8WZ4 - chains C and L of the 3 polymer chains in the assembly; structure by electron microscopy, 3.13 A resolution.

[Chain C]
Molecule: RSV Fusion glycoprotein
Source organism: Human respiratory syncytial virus A2
Chain sequence (487 residues; each row starts with the number of its first residue):
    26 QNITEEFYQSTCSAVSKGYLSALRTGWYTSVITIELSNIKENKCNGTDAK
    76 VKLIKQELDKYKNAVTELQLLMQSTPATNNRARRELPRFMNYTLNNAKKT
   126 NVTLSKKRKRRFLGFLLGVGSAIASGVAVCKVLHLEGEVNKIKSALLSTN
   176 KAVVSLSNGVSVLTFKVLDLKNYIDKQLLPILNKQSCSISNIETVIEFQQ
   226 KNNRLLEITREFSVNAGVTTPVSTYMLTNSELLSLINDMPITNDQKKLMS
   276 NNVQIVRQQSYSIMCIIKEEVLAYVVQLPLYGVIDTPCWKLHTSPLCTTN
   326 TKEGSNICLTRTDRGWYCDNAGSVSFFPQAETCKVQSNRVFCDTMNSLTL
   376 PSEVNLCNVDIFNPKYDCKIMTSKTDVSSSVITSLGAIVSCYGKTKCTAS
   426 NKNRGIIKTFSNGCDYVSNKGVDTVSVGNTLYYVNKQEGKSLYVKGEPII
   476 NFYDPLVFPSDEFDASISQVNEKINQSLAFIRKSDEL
Not modelled in the structure: 26-46, 99-145, 310-512
Disulfides: Cys69-Cys212, Cys155-Cys290

[Chain L]
Molecule: 5B11 Fab Light Chain
Source organism: Mus musculus
Notes: antibody fragment or engineered binder
Chain sequence (107 residues; row label = number of the first residue in the row):
     1 DIQMTQSPASLSASVGETVTITCRSSGNIHNFLTWYQQKQGKSPQFLVYN
    51 AKTLADGVSSRFSGSGSGTQFSLKINSLQPEDFGIYYCQHFWTTPYTFGG
   101 GTKLEIK
Disulfides: Cys23-Cys88

[Chain C / chain L interface]
Residue-residue contacts - 8 pairs, chain C then chain L:
  Lys166(C) - Phe91(L)
  Lys166(C) - Trp92(L)  hydrogen bond (side chain-backbone)
  Ser169(C) - Phe91(L)
  Leu172(C) - Tyr49(L)  hydrophobic
  Val179(C) - Phe32(L)  hydrophobic
  Ser180(C) - His30(L)  hydrogen bond
  Ser180(C) - Trp92(L)
  Ser182(C) - Trp92(L)
Interface residues without a listed pair, chain C (9 interface residues in all): Gly162, Asn165, Leu181
Interface residues without a listed pair, chain L (8 interface residues in all): Asn50, Thr93, Tyr96
Interface features reported in the paper:
  - epitope / paratope residues, chain C: Ser169(C), Val179(C), Ser180(C), Ser182(C)

[In short]
The interface between chain C and chain L involves 9 residues on one side and 8 on the other; the contacts
include 2 hydrogen bonds. Among the polar pairs are Lys166(C)-Trp92(L) and Ser180(C)-His30(L). The paper
reports epitope/paratope residues Ser169(C), Val179(C) and Ser180(C) among others.
Chain C is RSV Fusion glycoprotein (Human respiratory syncytial virus A2) and chain L is 5B11 Fab Light Chain
(Mus musculus); the structure, Cryo-EM structure of prefusion-stabilized RSV F (DS-Cav1 strain: A2) in complex
with nAb 5B11 (localized refinement), was determined by electron microscopy together with 8WZ3, 8WZ5 and 8WZE
from the same study.
